PDB entry 9I62 | electron microscopy, 2.64 A resolution | chains A and B of the 12 polymer chains in the assembly

Chain A (and B):
Protein: DNA repair protein RAD51 homolog 1
From: Homo sapiens
Notes: chain B of this document is another copy of the same molecule, construct and numbering; everything in this record applies to it too
UniProtKB: Q06609 (RAD51_HUMAN); residues 1-339 here = UniProt positions 1-339
Amino-acid sequence (339 residues; numbered 1 to 339; the number before each row is that of its first residue):
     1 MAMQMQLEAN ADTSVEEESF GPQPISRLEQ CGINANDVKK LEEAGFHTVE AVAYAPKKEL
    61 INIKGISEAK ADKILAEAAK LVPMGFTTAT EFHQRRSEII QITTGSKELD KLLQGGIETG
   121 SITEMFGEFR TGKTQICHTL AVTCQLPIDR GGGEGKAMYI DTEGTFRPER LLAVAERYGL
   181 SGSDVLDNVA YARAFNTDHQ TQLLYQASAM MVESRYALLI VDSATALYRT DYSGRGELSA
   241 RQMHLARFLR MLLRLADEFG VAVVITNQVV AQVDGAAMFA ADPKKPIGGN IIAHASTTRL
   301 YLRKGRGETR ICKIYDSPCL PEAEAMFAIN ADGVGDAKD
Unresolved in the structure: 1-20, 275-282
Ion coordination: Ca2+ site 1: Thr134, Glu163, Asp222 (together with ATP); Ca2+ site 2: Ala293, Ser296, Asp316 (together with ATP)
Residues lining bound ligands:
  - ATP (adenosine-5'-triphosphate), molecule 1: Glu128, Phe129, Arg130, Thr131, Gly132, Lys133, Thr134, Gln135, Glu163, Thr165, Arg170, Arg310, Ile329, Asn330, Ala331
  - ATP, molecule 2: Ala293, His294, Ser296, Tyr315, Asp316, Ser317, Pro318, Cys319, Leu320, Pro321, Glu322
From the paper describing this entry:
  - binding site for the 50-nt DNA strand: Phe279
  - binding site for the 50-nt DNA strand: Gly65, Lys70, Phe279, Lys284, Arg303 to Lys313
  - mutagenesis - K39A/K40A, K70A/K73A, F279A, R303A, K304A, R306A, K313A: decreased catalytic activity
  - mutagenesis - R303A, K304A, R306A, K313A: decreased binding to ssDNA
  - mutagenesis - F279A: unchanged binding to ssDNA
  - mutagenesis - K304A: unchanged binding to dsDNA

Interface between chain A and chain B:
Residue-residue contacts (72):
  Tyr54(A) - Phe195(B)  hydrophobic
  Tyr54(A) - Asn196(B)  hydrogen bond (backbone-side chain)
  Ala55(A) - Asn196(B)
  Pro56(A) - Asn196(B)
  Pro56(A) - Asp198(B)
  Lys57(A) - Asp198(B)
  Lys58(A) - Asp231(B)  hydrogen bond (side chain-backbone)
  Lys58(A) - Tyr232(B)
  Lys58(A) - Glu237(B)  salt bridge
  Met84(A) - Phe195(B)  hydrophobic
  Met84(A) - His199(B)  hydrogen bond (backbone-side chain)
  Met84(A) - Leu203(B)
  Gly85(A) - Gln206(B)
  Phe86(A) - Met158(B)  hydrophobic
  Phe86(A) - Ile160(B)  hydrophobic
  Phe86(A) - Ala190(B)
  Phe86(A) - Tyr191(B)
  Phe86(A) - Ala192(B)  hydrophobic
  Phe86(A) - Leu203(B)
  Phe86(A) - Gln206(B)
  Phe86(A) - Met210(B)  hydrophobic
  Thr87(A) - Val189(B)
  Thr87(A) - Ala190(B)
  Thr87(A) - Tyr191(B)  hydrogen bond (backbone-backbone)
  Thr88(A) - Leu186(B)
  Thr88(A) - Asp187(B)
  Thr88(A) - Val189(B)
  Ala89(A) - Leu186(B)  hydrogen bond (backbone-backbone)
  Ala89(A) - Val189(B)  hydrogen bond (backbone-backbone)
  Thr90(A) - Leu186(B)  hydrogen bond (side chain-backbone)
  Thr90(A) - Asp187(B)  hydrogen bond
  Phe92(A) - Phe166(B)  hydrophobic
  Phe92(A) - Pro168(B)  hydrophobic
  Phe92(A) - Tyr191(B)  hydrophobic
  His93(A) - Pro168(B)
  His93(A) - Leu172(B)
  His93(A) - Leu186(B)
  Arg96(A) - Arg167(B)
  Arg96(A) - Pro168(B)
  Arg96(A) - Glu169(B)  salt bridge
  Ser121(A) - Arg167(B)
  Arg235(A) - Val273(B)  hydrogen bond (side chain-backbone)
  Leu238(A) - Val273(B)  hydrophobic
  Met243(A) - Gly234(B)
  Ala246(A) - Thr230(B)
  Arg250(A) - Phe195(B)
  Arg250(A) - Leu227(B)
  Arg250(A) - Thr230(B)  hydrogen bond
  Arg250(A) - Asp231(B)  salt bridge
  Leu253(A) - Arg193(B)
  Asp257(A) - Arg193(B)  salt bridge
  Asp257(A) - Phe195(B)
  Asn290(A) - Val269(B)
  Asn290(A) - Val270(B)
  Asn290(A) - Ala271(B)
  Ile291(A) - Arg229(B)
  Ala293(A) - Phe129(B)  hydrophobic
  His294(A) - Gly127(B)
  His294(A) - Glu128(B)
  His294(A) - Phe129(B)
  His294(A) - Lys133(B)
  His294(A) - Gln268(B)
  His294(A) - Val269(B)
  Thr297(A) - Thr165(B)
  Arg299(A) - Phe129(B)
  Tyr315(A) - Phe129(B)  hydrophobic
  Tyr315(A) - Arg130(B)
  Pro318(A) - Gln135(B)  hydrogen bond (backbone-side chain)
  Pro318(A) - Thr165(B)
  Pro318(A) - Arg167(B)
  Pro318(A) - Arg170(B)
  Cys319(A) - Arg167(B)
Also at the interface, not in a pair above, chain A (37 interface residues in all): Ala53, Glu118, Arg247, Asp316, Glu322
Also at the interface, not in a pair above, chain B (48 interface residues in all): Tyr159, Ser183, Ala207, Ser233, Lys284, Lys304, Gly307

Summary:
37 residues of chain A and 48 residues of chain B are in contact; the contacts include 11 hydrogen bonds and 4
salt bridges. Among the polar pairs are Lys58(A)-Glu237(B), Arg96(A)-Glu169(B) and Arg250(A)-Asp231(B). From
the paper: a binding site for the 50-nt DNA strand at Phe279(A), Gly65(A) and Lys70(A) among others;
K39A/K40A, K70A/K73A and F279A of chain A, among others, reduce catalytic activity; 7 substitutions were
tested in all.
Chain A and chain B are both DNA repair protein RAD51 homolog 1 (Homo sapiens); the structure, CryoEM
structure of a RAD51 D-loop, was determined by electron microscopy.
